PDB entry 7Z42 | X-ray diffraction, 2.42 A resolution | chains A and B of the 6 polymer chains in the assembly

# Chain A
Name: Polymerase acidic protein
From: Influenza B virus
Notes: EC 3.1.-.-; engineered mutation(s): K135A
UniProt: Q5V8Z9 (Q5V8Z9_9INFB); residue numbers follow UniProt; this construct covers 1-726
Sequence (751 residues; row label = number of the first residue in the row; numbers below 1 keep their minus sign (Gly-13 is residue -13)):
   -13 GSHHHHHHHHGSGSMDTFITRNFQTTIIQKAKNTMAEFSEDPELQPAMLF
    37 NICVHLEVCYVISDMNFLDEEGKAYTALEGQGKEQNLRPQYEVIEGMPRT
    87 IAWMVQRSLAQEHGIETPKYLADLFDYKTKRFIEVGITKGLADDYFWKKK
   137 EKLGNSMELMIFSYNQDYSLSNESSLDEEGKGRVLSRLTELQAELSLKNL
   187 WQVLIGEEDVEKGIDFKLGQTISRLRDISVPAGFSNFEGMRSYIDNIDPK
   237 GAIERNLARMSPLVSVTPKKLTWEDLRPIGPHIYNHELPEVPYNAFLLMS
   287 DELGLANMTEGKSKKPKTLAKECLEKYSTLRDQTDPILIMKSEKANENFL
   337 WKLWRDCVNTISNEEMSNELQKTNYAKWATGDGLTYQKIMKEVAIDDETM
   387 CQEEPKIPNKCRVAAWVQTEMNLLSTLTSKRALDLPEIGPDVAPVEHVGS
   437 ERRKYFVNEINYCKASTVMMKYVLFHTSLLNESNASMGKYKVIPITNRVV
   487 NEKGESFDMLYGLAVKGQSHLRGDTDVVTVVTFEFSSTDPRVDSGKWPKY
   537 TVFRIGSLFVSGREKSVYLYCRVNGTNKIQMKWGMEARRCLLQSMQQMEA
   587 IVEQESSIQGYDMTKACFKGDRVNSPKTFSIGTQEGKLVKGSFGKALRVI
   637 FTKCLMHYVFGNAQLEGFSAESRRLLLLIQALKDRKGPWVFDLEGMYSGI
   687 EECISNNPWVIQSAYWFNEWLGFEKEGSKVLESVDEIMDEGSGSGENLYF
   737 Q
Unresolved in the structure: -13 to -1, 193-194, 723-737
Construct notes: expression tag (-13 to 0, 727-737)
What the authors report for this chain:
  - contacts within the chain: Tyr597-Asp607 (hydrogen bond)
  - mutagenesis - R608A: decreased catalytic activity
  - mutagenesis - K450A: unchanged growth
  - mutagenesis - K450A: unchanged catalytic activity
  - mutagenesis - K416E: decreased growth

# Chain B
Name: RNA-directed RNA polymerase catalytic subunit
From: Influenza B virus
Notes: EC 2.7.7.48
UniProt: Q5V8Y6 (Q5V8Y6_9INFB); residues 1-752 here = UniProt positions 1-752
Sequence (772 residues; each row starts with the number of its first residue; numbers below 1 keep their minus sign (Gly-8 is residue -8)):
    -8 GSGSGSGSGMNINPYFLFIDVPIQAAISTTFPYTGVPPYSHGTGTGYTID
    42 TVIRTHEYSNKGKQYISDVTGCTMVDPTNGPLPEDNEPSAYAQLDCVLEA
    92 LDRMDEEHPGLFQAASQNAMETLMVTTVDKLTQGRQTFDWTVCRNQPAAT
   142 ALNTTITSFRLNDLNGADKGGLIPFCQDIIDSLDRPEMTFFSVKNIKKKL
   192 PAKNRKGFLIKRIPMKVKDKITKVEYIKRALSLNTMTKDAERGKLKRRAI
   242 ATAGIQIRGFVLVVENLAKNICENLEQSGLPVGGNEKKAKLSNAVAKMLS
   292 NCPPGGISMTVTGDNTKWNECLNPRIFLAMTERITRDSPIWFRDFCSIAP
   342 VLFSNKIARLGKGFMITSKTKRLKAQIPCPDLFSIPLERYNEETRAKLKK
   392 LKPFFNEEGTASLSPGMMMGMFNMLSTVLGVAALGIKNIGNKEYLWDGLQ
   442 SSDDFALFVNAKDEETCMEGINDFYRTCKLLGINMSKKKSYCNETGMFEF
   492 TSMFYRDGFVSNFAMELPSFGVAGVNESADMAIGMTIIKNNMINNGMGPA
   542 TAQTAIQLFIADYRYTYKCHRGDSKVEGKRMKIIKELWENTKGRDGLLVA
   592 DGGPNIYNLRNLHIPEIVLKYNLMDPEYKGRLLHPQNPFVGHLSIEGIKE
   642 ADITPAHGPVKKMDYDAVSGTHSWRTKRNRSILNTDQRNMILEEQCYAKC
   692 CNLFEACFNSASYRKPVGQHSMLEAMAHRLRMDARLDYESGRMSKDDFEK
   742 AMAHLGEIGYIGSGSGENLYFQ
Unresolved in the structure: -8 to 0, 755-763
Construct notes: expression tag (-8 to 0, 753-763)

# Interface between chain A and chain B
Contacting residue pairs (393; chain A residue first):
  Glu56(A) - Tyr729(B)
  Glu56(A) - Lys736(B)  salt bridge
  Leu73(A) - Phe739(B)  hydrophobic
  Leu73(A) - Glu740(B)
  Arg74(A) - Arg726(B)
  Arg74(A) - Tyr729(B)
  Arg74(A) - Glu730(B)  salt bridge
  Arg74(A) - Phe739(B)
  Pro75(A) - Arg726(B)  hydrogen bond (backbone-side chain)
  Glu78(A) - Arg722(B)  salt bridge
  Glu78(A) - Met723(B)
  Met83(A) - His719(B)
  Pro84(A) - His711(B)
  Pro84(A) - Glu715(B)
  Thr86(A) - Val708(B)  hydrogen bond (side chain-backbone)
  Thr86(A) - His711(B)
  Ile87(A) - His711(B)
  Ile87(A) - Ala716(B)  hydrophobic
  Ile87(A) - His719(B)
  Met90(A) - Arg720(B)
  Val91(A) - Met723(B)  hydrophobic
  Ser94(A) - Leu727(B)
  Leu95(A) - Met723(B)  hydrophobic
  Glu98(A) - Ser731(B)
  Glu98(A) - Arg733(B)  salt bridge
  Tyr113(A) - Met723(B)
  Tyr113(A) - Arg726(B)
  Tyr113(A) - Glu730(B)
  Ile200(A) - Trp332(B)  hydrophobic
  Phe202(A) - Gln168(B)
  Phe202(A) - Ile171(B)  hydrophobic
  Phe202(A) - Phe251(B)  hydrophobic
  Phe202(A) - Trp332(B)
  Phe202(A) - Phe336(B)  hydrophobic
  Phe202(A) - Ile339(B)  hydrophobic
  Lys203(A) - Gln168(B)  hydrogen bond (backbone-side chain)
  Lys203(A) - Ile171(B)
  Leu204(A) - Ile171(B)  hydrophobic
  Leu204(A) - Ile339(B)  hydrophobic
  Gly205(A) - Asp175(B)
  Gln206(A) - Asp175(B)  hydrogen bond (backbone-side chain)
  Thr207(A) - Val60(B)
  Thr207(A) - Leu174(B)  hydrogen bond (side chain-backbone)
  Thr207(A) - Asp175(B)  hydrogen bond
  Thr207(A) - Ile218(B)
  Ile208(A) - Ile171(B)  hydrophobic
  Ile208(A) - Leu174(B)  hydrophobic
  Arg210(A) - Asp59(B)  salt bridge
  Arg210(A) - Val60(B)
  Leu211(A) - Val60(B)  hydrophobic
  Leu211(A) - Val342(B)
  Leu211(A) - Asn346(B)  hydrogen bond (backbone-side chain)
  Arg212(A) - Asp335(B)  salt bridge
  Arg212(A) - Ser338(B)  hydrogen bond
  Arg212(A) - Val342(B)
  Ile214(A) - Tyr56(B)  hydrogen bond (backbone-side chain)
  Ile214(A) - Ser58(B)
  Ile214(A) - Asp59(B)
  Ile214(A) - Val60(B)  hydrophobic
  Ile214(A) - Arg316(B)  hydrogen bond (backbone-side chain)
  Ile214(A) - Asn346(B)
  Ser215(A) - Arg316(B)
  Ser215(A) - Leu319(B)
  Ser215(A) - Val342(B)
  Ser215(A) - Ser345(B)
  Ser215(A) - Asn346(B)  hydrogen bond
  Val216(A) - Asp67(B)
  Val216(A) - Arg316(B)
  Pro217(A) - Asp67(B)
  Pro217(A) - Thr69(B)
  Pro217(A) - Asn70(B)
  Ala218(A) - Asp67(B)  hydrogen bond (backbone-side chain)
  Ala218(A) - Thr69(B)
  Ala218(A) - Asn70(B)  hydrogen bond (backbone-side chain)
  Phe220(A) - Leu85(B)  hydrophobic
  Phe223(A) - Leu319(B)  hydrophobic
  Phe223(A) - Glu323(B)
  Met226(A) - Leu319(B)  hydrophobic
  Arg227(A) - Glu323(B)  salt bridge
  Arg227(A) - Ile331(B)
  Arg227(A) - Arg334(B)
  Arg227(A) - Asp335(B)  salt bridge
  Tyr229(A) - Leu85(B)  hydrophobic
  Tyr229(A) - Asp86(B)  hydrogen bond
  Tyr229(A) - Leu89(B)  hydrophobic
  Ile230(A) - Leu89(B)  hydrophobic
  Ile230(A) - Ala320(B)  hydrophobic
  Ile230(A) - Glu323(B)
  Ile230(A) - Arg324(B)
  Ile230(A) - Arg327(B)  hydrogen bond (backbone-side chain)
  Asp231(A) - Arg327(B)  hydrogen bond (backbone-side chain)
  Asp231(A) - Arg334(B)  salt bridge
  Pro235(A) - Asp86(B)
  Pro235(A) - Leu89(B)  hydrophobic
  Pro235(A) - Glu90(B)
  Pro235(A) - Asp93(B)
  Lys236(A) - Glu90(B)
  Gly237(A) - Glu90(B)  hydrogen bond (backbone-side chain)
  Ala238(A) - Asp86(B)
  Ala238(A) - Cys87(B)
  Ala238(A) - Glu90(B)  hydrogen bond (backbone-side chain)
  Ile239(A) - Cys87(B)  hydrophobic
  Ile239(A) - Glu90(B)  hydrogen bond (backbone-side chain)
  Ile239(A) - Ile427(B)  hydrophobic
  Ile239(A) - Leu471(B)
  Glu240(A) - Ile430(B)
  Glu240(A) - Gly431(B)  hydrogen bond (side chain-backbone)
  Arg241(A) - Asp86(B)  salt bridge
  Asn242(A) - Leu73(B)
  Asn242(A) - Gln84(B)
  Asn242(A) - Cys87(B)  hydrogen bond
  Asn242(A) - Leu471(B)
  Leu243(A) - Ile430(B)  hydrophobic
  Leu243(A) - Arg467(B)  hydrogen bond (backbone-side chain)
  Leu243(A) - Thr468(B)
  Leu243(A) - Leu471(B)  hydrophobic
  Arg245(A) - Leu73(B)
  Met246(A) - Arg467(B)  hydrogen bond (backbone-side chain)
  Ser247(A) - Arg467(B)  hydrogen bond (backbone-side chain)
  Leu249(A) - Glu75(B)
  Leu249(A) - Asn77(B)  hydrogen bond (backbone-side chain)
  Val250(A) - Pro74(B)
  Val250(A) - Asp76(B)
  Val250(A) - Asn77(B)
  Val250(A) - Tyr466(B)  hydrophobic
  Val250(A) - Arg467(B)  hydrogen bond (backbone-side chain)
  Ser251(A) - Asn77(B)  hydrogen bond (backbone-side chain)
  Ser251(A) - Asn463(B)
  Ser251(A) - Tyr466(B)
  Ser251(A) - Lys478(B)  hydrogen bond (backbone-side chain)
  Val252(A) - Asn463(B)  hydrogen bond (backbone-side chain)
  Val252(A) - Tyr466(B)
  Val252(A) - Lys478(B)
  Thr253(A) - Lys478(B)  hydrogen bond
  Pro254(A) - Met459(B)  hydrophobic
  Lys256(A) - Glu455(B)  salt bridge
  Ser299(A) - Lys566(B)  hydrogen bond (side chain-backbone)
  Ser299(A) - Val567(B)
  Lys301(A) - Glu568(B)  salt bridge
  Gly369(A) - Arg196(B)  hydrogen bond (backbone-side chain)
  Leu370(A) - Arg363(B)  hydrogen bond (backbone-side chain)
  Thr371(A) - Lys365(B)  hydrogen bond
  Tyr372(A) - Ser359(B)
  Tyr372(A) - Lys360(B)
  Tyr372(A) - Arg363(B)
  Tyr372(A) - Leu364(B)
  Tyr372(A) - Lys365(B)
  Gln373(A) - Arg196(B)
  Gln373(A) - Lys197(B)
  Gln373(A) - Arg363(B)  hydrogen bond (backbone-backbone)
  Gln373(A) - Leu364(B)
  Gln373(A) - Lys365(B)  hydrogen bond (backbone-backbone)
  Lys374(A) - Lys197(B)
  Lys374(A) - Met356(B)
  Lys374(A) - Lys365(B)
  Lys374(A) - Gln367(B)
  Ile375(A) - Leu364(B)  hydrophobic
  Ile375(A) - Lys365(B)  hydrogen bond (backbone-backbone)
  Lys377(A) - Gln367(B)
  Lys377(A) - Pro369(B)
  Lys377(A) - Asp372(B)  salt bridge
  Ala380(A) - Ile357(B)
  Ala380(A) - Ala366(B)  hydrophobic
  Ala380(A) - Arg380(B)  hydrogen bond (backbone-side chain)
  Ile381(A) - Ile368(B)  hydrophobic
  Ile381(A) - Ser375(B)
  Ile381(A) - Ile376(B)  hydrophobic
  Ile381(A) - Arg380(B)  hydrogen bond (backbone-side chain)
  Asp383(A) - Lys362(B)  salt bridge
  Asp383(A) - Arg380(B)  hydrogen bond (backbone-side chain)
  Glu384(A) - Arg380(B)  salt bridge
  Thr385(A) - Lys362(B)
  Met386(A) - Ile357(B)
  Met386(A) - Thr358(B)
  Met386(A) - Leu364(B)  hydrophobic
  Met386(A) - Arg380(B)  hydrogen bond (backbone-side chain)
  Cys387(A) - Ile357(B)
  Cys387(A) - Thr358(B)  hydrogen bond (backbone-backbone)
  Cys387(A) - Arg380(B)
  Gln388(A) - Phe355(B)
  Gln388(A) - Met356(B)
  Gln388(A) - Ile357(B)
  Gln388(A) - Arg380(B)  hydrogen bond (backbone-backbone)
  Gln388(A) - Tyr381(B)
  Gln388(A) - Asn382(B)  hydrogen bond (side chain-backbone)
  Gln388(A) - Thr385(B)  hydrogen bond
  Glu389(A) - Thr358(B)  hydrogen bond
  Glu389(A) - Asn382(B)  hydrogen bond (backbone-side chain)
  Glu390(A) - Asn382(B)
  Glu390(A) - Glu383(B)  hydrogen bond (side chain-backbone)
  Pro391(A) - Asn382(B)
  Gln404(A) - Asn2(B)
  Gln404(A) - Ile3(B)  hydrogen bond (side chain-backbone)
  Met407(A) - Ile3(B)  hydrophobic
  Asn408(A) - Met1(B)
  Asn408(A) - Asn2(B)  hydrogen bond
  Asn408(A) - Ile3(B)  hydrogen bond (side chain-backbone)
  Ser411(A) - Ile3(B)
  Asp420(A) - Tyr556(B)
  Leu421(A) - Gln548(B)
  Leu421(A) - Leu549(B)  hydrophobic
  Pro422(A) - Gln548(B)  hydrogen bond (backbone-side chain)
  Pro422(A) - Ile551(B)  hydrophobic
  Pro422(A) - Ala552(B)
  Pro422(A) - Arg555(B)
  Glu423(A) - Arg555(B)  salt bridge
  Glu423(A) - Arg562(B)
  Glu423(A) - Pro595(B)
  Glu423(A) - Asn596(B)  hydrogen bond (side chain-backbone)
  Ile424(A) - Gln544(B)
  Ile424(A) - Ile547(B)  hydrophobic
  Ile424(A) - Gln548(B)
  Ile424(A) - Asn596(B)
  Ile424(A) - Tyr598(B)
  Gly425(A) - Asn596(B)
  Gly425(A) - Ile597(B)
  Gly425(A) - Tyr598(B)  hydrogen bond (backbone-backbone)
  Gly425(A) - Asn599(B)  hydrogen bond (backbone-side chain)
  Pro426(A) - Asn599(B)
  Pro426(A) - Arg601(B)  hydrogen bond (backbone-side chain)
  Asp427(A) - Gln544(B)  hydrogen bond
  Asp427(A) - Asn599(B)  hydrogen bond
  Val428(A) - Arg601(B)
  Val431(A) - Pro540(B)
  Glu432(A) - Gln544(B)  hydrogen bond (backbone-side chain)
  Glu432(A) - Asn599(B)
  Glu432(A) - Leu600(B)  hydrogen bond (side chain-backbone)
  Glu432(A) - Arg601(B)  salt bridge
  Gly435(A) - Ala541(B)
  Gly435(A) - Gln544(B)
  Ser436(A) - Gln544(B)  hydrogen bond (backbone-side chain)
  Arg438(A) - Pro540(B)
  Arg438(A) - Ala541(B)
  Arg439(A) - Ala541(B)
  Arg439(A) - Gln544(B)  hydrogen bond
  Arg439(A) - Thr545(B)
  Arg439(A) - Gln548(B)
  Val443(A) - Thr545(B)
  Leu460(A) - Tyr556(B)
  Thr463(A) - Tyr556(B)
  Asn467(A) - Lys559(B)  hydrogen bond
  Arg508(A) - Leu674(B)
  Thr511(A) - Tyr30(B)
  Thr511(A) - His32(B)
  Ile565(A) - Val27(B)  hydrophobic
  Ile565(A) - Tyr30(B)  hydrophobic
  Gln566(A) - Val27(B)
  Trp569(A) - Tyr24(B)
  Trp569(A) - Thr25(B)
  Trp569(A) - Gly26(B)
  Trp569(A) - Val27(B)  hydrophobic
  Trp569(A) - Pro28(B)
  Trp569(A) - Arg233(B)
  Trp569(A) - Pro509(B)  hydrophobic
  Glu572(A) - Gly512(B)
  Glu572(A) - Asp553(B)
  Arg574(A) - Leu549(B)
  Arg574(A) - Ala552(B)
  Arg574(A) - Tyr556(B)
  Arg575(A) - Leu508(B)
  Arg575(A) - Pro509(B)
  Arg575(A) - Phe511(B)
  Arg575(A) - Gly512(B)
  Cys576(A) - Thr25(B)
  Leu577(A) - Leu549(B)  hydrophobic
  Leu578(A) - Phe504(B)
  Leu578(A) - Leu508(B)  hydrophobic
  Leu578(A) - Phe511(B)  hydrophobic
  Leu578(A) - Thr542(B)
  Leu578(A) - Ala546(B)
  Leu578(A) - Leu549(B)  hydrophobic
  Gln579(A) - Ser19(B)  hydrogen bond (side chain-backbone)
  Gln579(A) - Phe22(B)  hydrogen bond (side chain-backbone)
  Gln579(A) - Thr25(B)
  Gln579(A) - Ala505(B)
  Gln579(A) - Leu508(B)
  Met581(A) - Ala541(B)
  Met581(A) - Thr542(B)
  Met581(A) - Thr545(B)  hydrogen bond
  Gln582(A) - Ser502(B)
  Gln582(A) - Phe504(B)
  Gln582(A) - Gly537(B)  hydrogen bond (side chain-backbone)
  Gln582(A) - Thr542(B)  hydrogen bond (backbone-side chain)
  Gln583(A) - Ala16(B)  hydrogen bond (side chain-backbone)
  Gln583(A) - Ala17(B)
  Gln583(A) - Ser19(B)
  Gln583(A) - Thr20(B)
  Glu585(A) - Gly539(B)
  Glu585(A) - Pro540(B)
  Glu585(A) - Ala541(B)  hydrogen bond (side chain-backbone)
  Glu585(A) - Thr542(B)  hydrogen bond
  Ile587(A) - Val12(B)  hydrophobic
  Glu589(A) - Gly539(B)
  Glu589(A) - Pro540(B)
  Phe615(A) - Asp11(B)
  Ser616(A) - Phe7(B)
  Ser616(A) - Ile10(B)
  Ser616(A) - Asp11(B)  hydrogen bond (backbone-side chain)
  Ile617(A) - Met1(B)  hydrophobic
  Ile617(A) - Ile3(B)
  Ile617(A) - Asn4(B)  hydrogen bond (backbone-backbone)
  Gly618(A) - Asn2(B)
  Gly618(A) - Asn4(B)
  Gly618(A) - Phe7(B)
  Thr619(A) - Met1(B)
  Thr619(A) - Asn2(B)  hydrogen bond (backbone-backbone)
  Thr619(A) - Phe7(B)
  Gln620(A) - Met1(B)
  Leu624(A) - Phe7(B)  hydrophobic
  Leu624(A) - Ile10(B)  hydrophobic
  Val625(A) - Met1(B)  hydrophobic
  Lys631(A) - Ile3(B)
  Val635(A) - Ile3(B)  hydrophobic
  Ile636(A) - Leu8(B)  hydrophobic
  Ile636(A) - Thr20(B)
  Lys639(A) - Thr20(B)  hydrogen bond (side chain-backbone)
  Cys640(A) - Thr25(B)  hydrogen bond (backbone-side chain)
  His643(A) - Thr20(B)
  His643(A) - Pro23(B)
  His643(A) - Thr25(B)
  His643(A) - Gly26(B)
  Tyr644(A) - Thr25(B)
  Tyr644(A) - Gly26(B)
  Ala649(A) - Lys235(B)
  Ala649(A) - Leu236(B)
  Gln650(A) - Leu236(B)
  Glu652(A) - Pro23(B)
  Glu652(A) - Pro29(B)
  Glu652(A) - Arg233(B)  salt bridge
  Glu652(A) - Gly234(B)  hydrogen bond (side chain-backbone)
  Gly653(A) - Leu236(B)
  Phe654(A) - Tyr6(B)
  Ser655(A) - Thr21(B)
  Ser655(A) - Pro23(B)
  Ala656(A) - Gly234(B)
  Glu657(A) - Lys480(B)
  Arg659(A) - Thr21(B)  hydrogen bond (side chain-backbone)
  Arg659(A) - Phe22(B)
  Arg660(A) - Lys480(B)
  Leu662(A) - Ile14(B)
  Leu662(A) - Thr21(B)
  Leu663(A) - Ile14(B)  hydrophobic
  Leu663(A) - Gln15(B)
  Leu663(A) - Tyr482(B)
  Leu663(A) - Phe495(B)  hydrophobic
  Leu664(A) - Tyr482(B)  hydrophobic
  Gln666(A) - Pro13(B)
  Gln666(A) - Ile14(B)  hydrogen bond (side chain-backbone)
  Gln666(A) - Gln15(B)
  Gln666(A) - Arg497(B)
  Lys669(A) - Phe9(B)  hydrogen bond (side chain-backbone)
  Lys669(A) - Ile10(B)
  Asp670(A) - Met488(B)
  Asp670(A) - Arg497(B)  salt bridge
  Lys672(A) - Asn484(B)
  Lys672(A) - Glu485(B)  hydrogen bond (backbone-backbone)
  Lys672(A) - Thr486(B)  hydrogen bond (side chain-backbone)
  Lys672(A) - Met488(B)
  Gly673(A) - Met300(B)
  Gly673(A) - Asn484(B)
  Pro674(A) - Cys483(B)
  Trp675(A) - Met300(B)
  Trp675(A) - Glu455(B)  hydrogen bond
  Trp675(A) - Met459(B)  hydrophobic
  Trp675(A) - Tyr482(B)
  Trp675(A) - Cys483(B)  hydrogen bond (backbone-backbone)
  Phe677(A) - Met459(B)  hydrophobic
  Phe677(A) - Ile462(B)  hydrophobic
  Phe677(A) - Met476(B)  hydrophobic
  Phe677(A) - Lys478(B)
  Phe677(A) - Ser481(B)
  Phe677(A) - Tyr482(B)  hydrophobic
  Phe677(A) - Cys483(B)  hydrophobic
  Asp678(A) - Lys478(B)  hydrogen bond (backbone-backbone)
  Asp678(A) - Lys479(B)
  Gly681(A) - Lys479(B)
  Met682(A) - Lys479(B)
  Glu688(A) - Leu236(B)
  Cys689(A) - Leu236(B)  hydrophobic
  Ser699(A) - Tyr6(B)  hydrogen bond (backbone-side chain)
  Trp702(A) - Ile3(B)  hydrogen bond (side chain-backbone)
  Trp702(A) - Asn4(B)  hydrogen bond (backbone-side chain)
  Trp702(A) - Pro5(B)
  Trp702(A) - Tyr6(B)  hydrophobic
  Phe703(A) - Tyr6(B)  hydrophobic
  Glu705(A) - Asn4(B)  hydrogen bond
  Trp706(A) - Asn4(B)
  Trp706(A) - Tyr6(B)
  Trp706(A) - Phe7(B)  hydrophobic
  Trp706(A) - Phe9(B)  hydrophobic
  Trp706(A) - Ile10(B)
  Phe709(A) - Phe7(B)  hydrophobic
  Glu710(A) - Ile10(B)
Other interface residues (no listed pair), chain A (184 interface residues in all): Glu23, Leu54, Glu70, His99, Asp201, Ile233, Asp234, Pro248, Lys298, Val434, Met571, Lys626, Gly647, Asn648, Leu651, Ala667, Arg671
Other interface residues (no listed pair), chain B (200 interface residues in all): Ile18, Ser31, Ala91, Met115, Ile164, Cys167, Asp172, Lys214, Leu222, Lys237, Arg238, Val302, Leu343, Pro377, Glu456, Asp464, Lys470, Val513, Asn536, Met538, Gln710, Met743, Ala744

# In short
The interface between chain A and chain B involves 184 residues on one side and 200 on the other, with 89
hydrogen bonds and 19 salt bridges. Among the polar pairs are Glu56(A)-Lys736(B), Arg74(A)-Glu730(B) and
Glu78(A)-Arg722(B). The paper reports that R608A of chain A reduces catalytic activity; contacts within the
chain involving Asp607(A) and Tyr597(A); 3 substitutions were tested in all.
Chain A is Polymerase acidic protein and chain B is RNA-directed RNA polymerase catalytic subunit, both from
Influenza B virus; the structure, Influenza B polymerase with Pol II pSer5 CTD peptide mimic bound in site 2B,
was determined by X-ray diffraction, deposited together with 7Z43.
